Entry 2R3C (X-ray diffraction, 1.73 A resolution); this record covers chains A and D.

Chain A:
Protein: gp41 N-peptide
Sequence (47 residues; row label = number of the first residue in the row; numbering starts at 0):
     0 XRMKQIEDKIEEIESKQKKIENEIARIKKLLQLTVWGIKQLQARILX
Construct notes: acetylation (0); amidation (46)
Modified positions: ACE (acetyl group) at position 0; NH2 (amino group) at position 46
Bound ions: yttrium (III) ion site 1: D7, E10 (shared with 1 residue of chain C); yttrium (III) ion site 2 near Q16 (its only coordinating residue here)

Chain D:
Protein: HIV entry inhibitor PIE1
Sequence (18 residues; numbered 0 to 17; the number before each row is that of its first residue; numbering starts at 0):
     0 XKKGACESPEWQWLCAAX
Not modelled in the structure: 0-1
Modified positions: ACE (acetyl group) at position 0, NH2 (amino group) at position 17; K1, K2 (D-lysine; DLY); A4, A15, A16 (D-alanine; DAL); C5, C14 (D-cysteine; DCY); E6, E9 (D-glutamic acid; DGL); S7 (D-serine; DSN); P8 (D-proline; DPR); W10, W12 (D-tryptophan; DTR); Q11 (D-glutamine; DGN); L13 (D-leucine; DLE)
Disulfide bonds: C5-C14
Covalent attachments: covalent link C5-C14
Bound ions: yttrium (III) ion: E9 (shared with 2 residues of chain B)

Chain A / chain D interface:
Contacting residue pairs - 13 pairs, chain A then chain D:
  L29(A) with A16(D); NH2_17(D)
  L32(A) with A4(D); L13(D); NH2_17(D)
  W35(A) with K2(D); G3(D); A4(D); S7(D); W10(D)
  G36(A) with W10(D)
  Q39(A) with W10(D)
  L40(A) with W10(D)
Also at the interface, not in a pair above, chain A (7 interface residues in all): T33
Also at the interface, not in a pair above, chain D (9 interface residues in all): C14

Overview:
The interface between chain A and chain D involves 7 residues on one side and 9 on the other. D7(A) and E10(A)
coordinate yttrium (III) ion site 1.
Here chain A is gp41 N-peptide and chain D is HIV entry inhibitor PIE1. Entry 2R3C (Structure of the gp41
N-peptide in complex with the HIV entry inhibitor PIE1) was determined by X-ray diffraction, deposited
together with 2R5B and 2R5D.
